Entry 8Q85 (electron microscopy, 3.97 A resolution); this record covers chains Y and c of the 12 polymer chains in the assembly.

== Chain Y ==
Name: DASH complex subunit DAD4
From: Saccharomyces cerevisiae
UniProtKB: P69851 (DAD4_YEAST); residues 1-72 here = UniProt positions 1-72
Chain sequence (72 residues; each row starts with the number of its first residue):
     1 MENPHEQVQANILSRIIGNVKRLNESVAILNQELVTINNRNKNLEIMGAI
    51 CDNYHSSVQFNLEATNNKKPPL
Curated features (UniProtKB/Swiss-Prot):
  - modified residue: Met1 (N-acetylmethionine)
  - mutagenesis: Asn61 (N61K: Decreases cell population growth)

== Chain c ==
Name: DASH complex subunit HSK3
From: Saccharomyces cerevisiae
UniProtKB: P69852 (HSK3_YEAST); numbering as in UniProt (aligned over 1-69)
Chain sequence (69 residues; each row starts with the number of its first residue):
     1 MNANKQRQYNQLAHELRELQTNLQETTKQLDIMSKQCNENLVGQLGKVHG
    51 SWLIGSYIYYMEQMLGKTQ
Disordered / not traced: 65-69

== Interface between chain Y and chain c ==
Pairs across the interface (36; chain Y residue first):
  Ala10(Y) - Asn4(c)
  Ala10(Y) - Gln8(c)
  Leu13(Y) - Gln8(c)
  Leu13(Y) - Tyr9(c)  hydrophobic
  Ser14(Y) - Gln8(c)
  Ile16(Y) - Leu12(c)  hydrophobic
  Ile17(Y) - Gln11(c)
  Ile17(Y) - Leu12(c)  hydrophobic
  Val20(Y) - Glu15(c)
  Lys21(Y) - Gln11(c)  hydrogen bond
  Lys21(Y) - Glu15(c)  salt bridge
  Leu23(Y) - Leu19(c)  hydrophobic
  Asn24(Y) - Glu18(c)  hydrogen bond
  Asn24(Y) - Asn22(c)  hydrogen bond
  Val27(Y) - Asn22(c)
  Val27(Y) - Leu23(c)  hydrophobic
  Val27(Y) - Thr26(c)
  Ala28(Y) - Asn22(c)
  Leu30(Y) - Thr26(c)
  Asn31(Y) - Asn22(c)
  Asn31(Y) - Glu25(c)
  Asn31(Y) - Thr26(c)  hydrogen bond
  Leu34(Y) - Gln29(c)
  Leu34(Y) - Leu30(c)  hydrophobic
  Leu34(Y) - Met33(c)  hydrophobic
  Val35(Y) - Gln29(c)
  Asn38(Y) - Gln29(c)  hydrogen bond
  Leu44(Y) - Leu45(c)  hydrophobic
  Glu45(Y) - Asn40(c)
  Met47(Y) - Leu45(c)  hydrophobic
  Gly48(Y) - Gln44(c)
  Gly48(Y) - Leu45(c)
  Ala49(Y) - Gln44(c)  hydrogen bond (backbone-side chain)
  Cys51(Y) - His49(c)
  Asp52(Y) - Gln44(c)
  Tyr54(Y) - Trp52(c)  hydrophobic
Other interface residues (no listed pair), chain Y (28 interface residues in all): Glu6, Gln9, His55, Leu72
Other interface residues (no listed pair), chain c (28 interface residues in all): Lys5, Leu16, Ile32, Gln36, Leu41, Val48, Ile58, Glu62

== Overview ==
The chain Y/chain c interface involves 28 residues from each chain, with 6 hydrogen bonds and 1 salt bridge.
Among the polar pairs are Lys21(Y)-Glu15(c), Lys21(Y)-Gln11(c) and Asn24(Y)-Glu18(c). From UniProt: one
mutagenesis site on chain Y.
Here chain Y is DASH complex subunit DAD4 and chain c is DASH complex subunit HSK3, both from Saccharomyces
cerevisiae. Entry 8Q85 (Outer kinetochore Dam1 protomer monomer Ndc80-Nuf2 coiled-coil complex) was determined
by electron microscopy, deposited together with 8Q84.
